PDB entry 4QZW | X-ray diffraction, 3.00 A resolution | chains E and F of the 28 polymer chains in the assembly

== Chain E ==
Molecule: Proteasome subunit alpha type-6
Source organism: Saccharomyces cerevisiae
Notes: EC 3.4.25.1
Reference sequence: P40302 (PSA6_YEAST); residues 0-233 here correspond to UniProt positions 1-234 (UniProt number = residue number + 1)
Chain sequence (234 residues; row label = number of the first residue in the row; numbering starts at 0):
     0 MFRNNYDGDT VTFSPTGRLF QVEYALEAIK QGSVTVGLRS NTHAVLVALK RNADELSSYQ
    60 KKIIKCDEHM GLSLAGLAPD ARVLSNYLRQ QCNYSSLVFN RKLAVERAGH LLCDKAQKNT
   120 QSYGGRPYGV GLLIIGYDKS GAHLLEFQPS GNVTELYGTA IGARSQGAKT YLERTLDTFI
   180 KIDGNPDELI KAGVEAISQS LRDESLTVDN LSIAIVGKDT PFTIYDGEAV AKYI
Not modelled in the structure: 0-2
Curated features (UniProtKB/Swiss-Prot):
  - modified residue: Ser13 (Phosphoserine)
  - cross-link: Lys190 (Glycyl lysine isopeptide (Lys-Gly) (interchain with G-Cter in ubiquitin))

== Chain F ==
Molecule: Probable proteasome subunit alpha type-7
Source organism: Saccharomyces cerevisiae
Notes: EC 3.4.25.1
Reference sequence: P21242 (PSA7_YEAST); residues -3 to 284 here correspond to UniProt positions 1-288 (UniProt number = residue number + 4)
Chain sequence (288 residues; row label = number of the first residue in the row; numbers below 1 keep their minus sign (Met-3 is residue -3)):
    -3 MTSIGTGYDL SNSVFSPDGR NFQVEYAVKA VENGTTSIGI KCNDGVVFAV EKLITSKLLV
    57 PQKNVKIQVV DRHIGCVYSG LIPDGRHLVN RGREEAASFK KLYKTPIPIP AFADRLGQYV
   117 QAHTLYNSVR PFGVSTIFGG VDKNGAHLYM LEPSGSYWGY KGAATGKGRQ SAKAELEKLV
   177 DHHPEGLSAR EAVKQAAKII YLAHEDNKEK DFELEISWCS LSETNGLHKF VKGDLLQEAI
   237 DFAQKEINGD DDEDEDDSDN VMSSDDENAP VATNANATTD QEGDIHLE
Not modelled in the structure: -3 to 1, 245-284
Curated features (UniProtKB/Swiss-Prot):
  - modified residue: Thr-2 (N-acetylthreonine)

== Interface between chain E and chain F ==
Pairs across the interface (64; chain E residue first):
  Asn4(E) - Leu6(F)
  Tyr5(E) - Asp5(F)  hydrogen bond
  Tyr5(E) - Leu6(F)  hydrophobic
  Thr9(E) - Arg126(F)
  Val10(E) - Gln19(F)
  Val10(E) - Asn123(F)
  Val10(E) - Ser124(F)
  Val10(E) - Val125(F)
  Val10(E) - Arg126(F)
  Thr11(E) - Leu6(F)
  Thr11(E) - Gln19(F)
  Phe12(E) - Gln19(F)  hydrogen bond (backbone-side chain)
  Phe12(E) - Tyr22(F)
  Phe12(E) - Ala23(F)  hydrophobic
  Phe12(E) - Arg126(F)
  Phe12(E) - Pro127(F)
  Ser13(E) - Tyr22(F)
  Pro14(E) - Tyr22(F)  hydrophobic
  Pro14(E) - Lys25(F)
  Thr15(E) - Lys25(F)
  Gly16(E) - Tyr22(F)
  Gly16(E) - Ala26(F)
  Leu18(E) - Leu77(F)  hydrophobic
  Leu18(E) - Arg126(F)
  Arg38(E) - Val56(F)
  His109(E) - Arg82(F)
  Cys112(E) - Arg82(F)
  Asp113(E) - Arg82(F)  salt bridge
  Asp113(E) - Asn86(F)
  Gln116(E) - Pro79(F)
  Gln116(E) - Asp80(F)
  Gln116(E) - His83(F)  hydrogen bond
  Gln116(E) - Arg126(F)
  Thr119(E) - Arg126(F)  hydrogen bond (backbone-side chain)
  Gln120(E) - His119(F)
  Gln120(E) - Val125(F)
  Gln120(E) - Arg126(F)  hydrogen bond (backbone-backbone)
  Gln120(E) - Pro127(F)
  Gln120(E) - Phe128(F)
  Ser121(E) - Ser124(F)
  Tyr122(E) - Ser124(F)  hydrogen bond (backbone-backbone)
  Ser149(E) - Pro79(F)
  Gly150(E) - Pro79(F)
  Asn151(E) - Ile78(F)
  Asn151(E) - Pro79(F)
  Thr153(E) - Leu55(F)
  Thr153(E) - Asn60(F)
  Glu154(E) - Leu55(F)
  Glu154(E) - Val56(F)
  Glu154(E) - Lys59(F)
  Glu154(E) - Asn60(F)  hydrogen bond (backbone-side chain)
  Leu155(E) - Leu54(F)
  Leu155(E) - Leu55(F)  hydrophobic
  Leu155(E) - Val56(F)
  Tyr156(E) - Leu54(F)  hydrogen bond (backbone-backbone)
  Tyr156(E) - Leu55(F)
  Tyr156(E) - Val56(F)
  Tyr156(E) - Pro57(F)
  Gly157(E) - Leu54(F)
  Lys168(E) - Leu54(F)
  Leu171(E) - Leu54(F)
  Glu172(E) - Ser52(F)  hydrogen bond
  Glu172(E) - Lys53(F)
  Leu175(E) - Lys53(F)
Interface residues without a listed pair, chain E (37 interface residues in all): Glu105, Lys117, Ser139, His142, Phe178
Interface residues without a listed pair, chain F (30 interface residues in all): Gly129

== Summary ==
The interface between chain E and chain F involves 37 residues on one side and 30 on the other, with 9
hydrogen bonds and 1 salt bridge. Among the polar pairs are Asp113(E)-Arg82(F), Tyr5(E)-Asp5(F) and
Phe12(E)-Gln19(F).
Here chain E is Proteasome subunit alpha type-6 and chain F is Probable proteasome subunit alpha type-7, both
from Saccharomyces cerevisiae. Entry 4QZW (yCP beta5-C52F mutant in complex with the epoxyketone inhibitor ONX
0914) was determined by X-ray diffraction (same publication as 4QUX, 4QUY, 4QV0, 4QV1, 4QV3, 4QV4 and 42
further entries).
